PDB entry 1KAQ | X-ray diffraction, 3.20 A resolution | chains A and D

== Chain A (and D) ==
Molecule: Nicotinate-nucleotide adenylyltransferase
Organism: Bacillus subtilis
Notes: EC 2.7.7.18; chain D of this document is another copy of the same molecule, construct and numbering; everything in this record applies to it too
UniProt: P54455 (NADD_BACSU); residue numbers follow UniProt; this construct covers 1-189
Amino-acid sequence (194 residues; numbered -4 to 189; the number before each row is that of its first residue; numbers below 1 keep their minus sign (His-4 is residue -4)):
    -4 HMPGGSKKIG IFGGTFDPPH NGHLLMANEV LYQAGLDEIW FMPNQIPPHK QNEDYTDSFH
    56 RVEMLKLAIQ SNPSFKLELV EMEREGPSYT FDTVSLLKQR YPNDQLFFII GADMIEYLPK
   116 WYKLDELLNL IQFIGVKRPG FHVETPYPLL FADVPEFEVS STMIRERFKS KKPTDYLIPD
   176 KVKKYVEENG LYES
Unresolved in the structure: -4 to 1, 188-189
Sequence notes: expression tag (-4 to 0); cloning artifact (1)
Ligand contacts: nicotinic acid adenine dinucleotide (DND): Phe7, Gly8, Gly9, Thr10, Phe11, His15, Gly17, His18, Met21, Asn39, Pro43, His44, Lys45, Glu76, Tyr84, Thr85, Phe103, Ile104, Ile105, Gly106, Asp108, Met109, Tyr112, Trp116, Tyr117, Val131, Arg133, Phe152, Val154, Ser155

== Chain A / chain D interface ==
Pairs across the interface (36; chain A residue first):
  Leu19(A) with Tyr171(D), hydrophobic
  Leu20(A) with Asp170(D); Tyr171(D), hydrophobic; Leu172(D), hydrophobic
  Asn23(A) with Pro168(D); Asp170(D); Tyr171(D)
  Glu24(A) with Arg162(D), salt bridge; Pro168(D)
  Tyr27(A) with Lys167(D); Pro168(D), hydrophobic
  Gln28(A) with Lys167(D)
  Asn67(A) with Tyr171(D)
  Phe70(A) with Tyr171(D)
  Pro150(A) with Glu153(D); Arg162(D)
  Glu151(A) with Phe152(D); Glu153(D), hydrogen bond (backbone-backbone)
  Phe152(A) with Leu20(D), hydrophobic; Glu151(D); Phe152(D), hydrophobic
  Glu153(A) with Pro150(D); Glu151(D), hydrogen bond (side chain-backbone)
  Arg162(A) with Glu24(D), salt bridge; Pro150(D)
  Lys167(A) with Tyr27(D); Gln28(D), hydrogen bond
  Pro168(A) with Asn23(D); Glu24(D); Tyr27(D), hydrophobic
  Asp170(A) with Asn23(D)
  Tyr171(A) with Leu19(D), hydrophobic; Asn23(D); Asn67(D); Phe70(D)
  Leu172(A) with Leu20(D), hydrophobic
Other interface residues (no listed pair), chain A (20 interface residues in all): Ser165, Lys166
Other interface residues (no listed pair), chain D (20 interface residues in all): Ala63, Met158

== Overview ==
Chain A and chain D each contribute 20 residues to their interface, with 3 hydrogen bonds and 2 salt bridges.
Among the polar pairs are Glu24(A)-Arg162(D), Glu153(A)-Glu151(D) and Lys167(A)-Gln28(D). Bound to chain A:
nicotinic acid adenine dinucleotide.
Both chains are Nicotinate-nucleotide adenylyltransferase (Bacillus subtilis). Entry 1KAQ (Structure of
Bacillus subtilis Nicotinic Acid Mononucleotide Adenylyl Transferase) was determined by X-ray diffraction
(same publication as 1KAM).
